Entry 9N82 (electron microscopy, 3.30 A resolution); this record covers chains F and J of the 18 polymer chains in the assembly.

Chain F:
Molecule: DNA ligase 4
From: Homo sapiens
Notes: EC 6.5.1.1
UniProt: P49917 (DNLI4_HUMAN); numbering as in UniProt (aligned over 1-911)
Chain sequence (914 residues; each row starts with the number of its first residue; numbers below 1 keep their minus sign (Gly-2 is residue -2)):
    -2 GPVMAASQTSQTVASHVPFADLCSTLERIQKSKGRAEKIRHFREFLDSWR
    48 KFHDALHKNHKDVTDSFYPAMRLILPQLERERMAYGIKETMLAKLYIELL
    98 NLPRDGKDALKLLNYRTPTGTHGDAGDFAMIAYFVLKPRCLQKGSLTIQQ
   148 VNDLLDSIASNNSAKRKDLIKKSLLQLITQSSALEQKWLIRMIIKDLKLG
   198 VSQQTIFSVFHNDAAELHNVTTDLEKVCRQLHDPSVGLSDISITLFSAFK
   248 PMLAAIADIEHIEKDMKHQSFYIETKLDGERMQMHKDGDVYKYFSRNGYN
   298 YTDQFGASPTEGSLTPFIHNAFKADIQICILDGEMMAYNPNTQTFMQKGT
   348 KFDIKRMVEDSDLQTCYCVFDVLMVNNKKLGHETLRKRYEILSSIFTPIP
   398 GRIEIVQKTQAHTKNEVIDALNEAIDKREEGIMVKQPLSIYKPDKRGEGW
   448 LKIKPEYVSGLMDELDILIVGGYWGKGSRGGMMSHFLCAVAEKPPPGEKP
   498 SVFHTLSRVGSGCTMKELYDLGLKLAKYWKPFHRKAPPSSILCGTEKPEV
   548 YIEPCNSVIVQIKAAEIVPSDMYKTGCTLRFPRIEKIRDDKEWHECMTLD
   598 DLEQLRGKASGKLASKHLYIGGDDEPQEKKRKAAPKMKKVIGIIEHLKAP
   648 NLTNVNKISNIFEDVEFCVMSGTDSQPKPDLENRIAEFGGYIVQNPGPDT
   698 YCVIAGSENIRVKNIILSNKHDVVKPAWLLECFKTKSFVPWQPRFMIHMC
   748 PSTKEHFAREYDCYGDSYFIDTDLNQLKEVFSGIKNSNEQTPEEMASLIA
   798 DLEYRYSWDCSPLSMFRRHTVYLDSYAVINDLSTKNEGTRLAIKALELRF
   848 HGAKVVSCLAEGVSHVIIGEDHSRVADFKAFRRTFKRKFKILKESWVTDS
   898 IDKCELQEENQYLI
Not modelled in the structure: -2 to 6, 453-657, 911
Differences from the reference sequence: expression tag (-2 to 0)
Small-molecule neighbours: adenosine monophosphate (AMP): Leu250, Ala251, Glu271, Thr272, Lys273, Leu274, Arg278, Arg293, Glu331, Phe367, Glu427, Met430, Lys432, Trp447, Lys449
Swiss-Prot annotation at these positions:
  - region: Leu610 to Asp620 (Required for catalytic activity)
  - active site: Lys273 (N6-AMP-lysine intermediate)
  - binding site (ATP): Glu271, Thr272, Lys273, Leu274, Arg278, Glu331, Lys345, Phe367, Glu427, Lys432, Lys449, Lys451
  - binding site (Mg(2+)): Glu331, Glu427
  - natural variant: Arg278 (R278H: In LIG4S and leukemia), Gln433 (deletion: In RSSCID), Gly469 (G469E: In LIG4S), Arg580 to Ile911 (deletion: In LIG4S), Leu774 (L774P: Found in a patient with microcephalic primordial dwarfism; uncertain significance), Arg814 to Ile911 (deletion: In LIG4S)

Chain J:
Molecule: 68-nt DNA strand
Sequence (68 nucleotides; row label = number of the first residue in the row):
     1 CGCGCCCAGCTTTCCCAGCTAATAAACTAAAAACATTCGTTCACGTGAGT
    51 TCCAGTACAAGTCTGGTC
Not modelled in the structure: 1-30

Interface between chain F and chain J:
Pairs across the interface - 12 pairs, chain F then chain J:
  Lys195(F) - DT62(J)  phosphate contact
  Lys195(F) - DC63(J)  salt bridge to the phosphate
  Ser199(F) - DA60(J)  hydrogen bond to the phosphate
  Ser199(F) - DG61(J)  hydrogen bond to the phosphate
  Gln200(F) - DG61(J)  hydrogen bond to the phosphate
  Gln201(F) - DA60(J)  phosphate contact
  Lys345(F) - DG66(J)  base contact
  Gly346(F) - DT67(J)  phosphate contact
  Gly346(F) - DC68(J)  sugar contact
  Lys348(F) - DC68(J)  hydrogen bond to the phosphate
  Phe349(F) - DC68(J)  sugar contact
  Asp350(F) - DC68(J)  sugar contact
Also at the interface, not in a pair above, chain F (11 interface residues in all): Asp193, Thr347

Overview:
Chain F and chain J form an interface of 11 and 7 residues respectively; the contacts include 4 hydrogen bonds
and 1 salt bridge. Among the polar pairs are Ser199(F)-DA60(J), Ser199(F)-DG61(J) and Gln200(F)-DG61(J).
Ligands of chain F: adenosine monophosphate.
Chain F is DNA ligase 4 (Homo sapiens) and chain J is a 68-nt DNA strand; the structure, The ligation
(AMP-Lys) complex in the NHEJ pathway, was determined by electron microscopy together with 9CQ3, 9CQ6, 9CQC,
9N81 and 9N83 from the same study.
